Entry 1VQL (X-ray diffraction, 2.30 A resolution); this record covers chains 0 and M of the 32 polymer chains in the assembly.

== Chain 0 ==
Molecule: 23S ribosomal RNA
From: Haloarcula marismortui
Sequence (2922 nucleotides; row label = number of the first residue in the row):
     2 UUGGCUACUA UGCCAGCUGG UGGAUUGCUC GGCUCAGGCG CUGAUGAAGG ACGUGCCAAG
    62 CUGCGAUAAG CCAUGGGGAG CCGCACGGAG GCGAAGAACC AUGGAUUUCC GAAUGAGAAU
   122 CUCUCUAACA AUUGCUUCGC GCAAUGAGGA ACCCCGAGAA CUGAAACAUC UCAGUAUCGG
   182 GAGGAACAGA AAACGCAAUG UGAUGUCGUU AGUAACCGCG AGUGAACGCG AUACAGCCCA
   242 AACCGAAGCC CUCACGGGCA AUGUGGUGUC AGGGCUACCU CUCAUCAGCC GACCGUCUCG
   302 ACGAAGUCUC UUGGAACAGA GCGUGAUACA GGGUGACAAC CCCGUACUCG AGACCAGUAC
   362 GACGUGCGGU AGUGCCAGAG UAGCGGGGGU UGGAUAUCCC UCGCGAAUAA CGCAGGCAUC
   422 GACUGCGAAG GCUAAACACA ACCUGAGACC GAUAGUGAAC AAGUAGUGUG AACGAACGCU
   482 GCAAAGUACC CUCAGAAGGG AGGCGAAAUA GAGCAUGAAA UCAGUUGGCG AUCGAGCGAC
   542 AGGGCAUACA AGGUCCCUCG ACGAAUGACC GACGCGCGAG CGUCCAGUAA GACUCACGGG
   602 AAGCCGAUGU UCUGUCGUAC GUUUUGAAAA ACGAGCCAGG GAGUGUGUCU GCAUGGCAAG
   662 UCUAACCGGA GUAUCCGGGG AGGCACAGGG AAACCGACAU GGCCGCAGGG CUUUGCCCGA
   722 GGGCCGCCGU CUUCAAGGGC GGGGAGCCAU GUGGACACGA CCCGAAUCCG GACGAUCUAC
   782 GCAUGGACAA GAUGAAGCGU GCCGAAAGGC ACGUGGAAGU CUGUUAGAGU UGGUGUCCUA
   842 CAAUACCCUC UCGUGAUCUA UGUGUAGGGG UGAAAGGCCC AUCGAGUCCG GCAACAGCUG
   902 GUUCCAAUCG AAACAUGUCG AAGCAUGACC UCCGCCGAGG UAGUCUGUGA GGUAGAGCGA
   962 CCGAUUGGUG UGUCCGCCUC CGAGAGGAGU CGGCACACCU GUCAAACUCC AAACUUACAG
  1022 ACGCCGUUUG ACGCGGGGAU UCCGGUGCGC GGGGUAAGCC UGUGUACCAG GAGGGGAACA
  1082 ACCCAGAGAU AGGUUAAGGU CCCCAAGUGU GGAUUAAGUG UAAUCCUCUG AAGGUGGUCU
  1142 CGAGCCCUAG ACAGCCGGGA GGUGAGCUUA GAAGCAGCUA CCCUCUAAGA AAAGCGUAAC
  1202 AGCUUACCGG CCGAGGUUUG AGGCGCCCAA AAUGAUCGGG ACUCAAAUCC ACCACCGAGA
  1262 CCUGUCCGUA CCACUCAUAC UGGUAAUCGA GUAGAUUGGC GCUCUAAUUG GAUGGAAGUA
  1322 GGGGUGAAAA CUCCUAUGGA CCGAUUAGUG ACGAAAAUCC UGGCCAUAGU AGCAGCGAUA
  1382 GUCGGGUGAG AACCCCGACG GCCUAAUGGA UAAGGGUUCC UCAGCACUGC UGAUCAGCUG
  1442 AGGGUUAGCC GGUCCUAAGU CAUACCGCAA CUCGACUAUG ACGAAAUGGG AAACGGGUUA
  1502 AUAUUCCCGU GCCACUAUGC AGUGAAAGUU GACGCCCUGG GGUCGAUCAC GCUGGGCAUU
  1562 CGCCCAGUCG AACCGUCCAA CUCCGUGGAA GCCGUAAUGG CAGGAAGCGG ACGAACGGCG
  1622 GCAUAGGGAA ACGUGAUUCA ACCUGGGGCC CAUGAAAAGA CGAGCAUAGU GUCCGUACCG
  1682 AGAACCGACA CAGGUGUCCA UGGCGGCGAA AGCCAAGGCC UGUCGGGAGC AACCAACGUU
  1742 AGGGAAUUCG GCAAGUUAGU CCCGUACCUU CGGAAGAAGG GAUGCCUGCU CCGGAACGGA
  1802 GCAGGUCGCA GUGACUCGGA AGCUCGGACU GUCUAGUAAC AACAUAGGUG ACCGCAAAUC
  1862 CGCAAGGACU CGUACGGUCA CUGAAUCCUG CCCAGUGCAG GUAUCUGAAC ACCUCGUACA
  1922 AGAGGACGAA GGACCUGUCA ACGGCGGGGG UAACUAUGAC CCUCUUAAGG UAGCGUAGUA
  1982 CCUUGCCGCA UCAGUAGCGG CUUGCAUGAA UGGAUUAACC AGAGCUUCAC UGUCCCAACG
  2042 UUGGGCCCGG UGAACUGUAC AUUCCAGUGC GGAGUCUGGA GACACCCAGG GGGAAGCGAA
  2102 GACCCUAUGG AGCUUUACUG CAGGCUGUCG CUGAGACGUG GUCGCCGAUG UGCAGCAUAG
  2162 GUAGGAGACA CUACACAGGU ACCCGCGCUA GCGGGCCACC GAGUCAACAG UGAAAUACUA
  2222 CCCGUCGGUG ACUGCGACUC UCACUCCGGG AGGAGGACAC CGAUAGCCGG GCAGUUUGAC
  2282 UGGGGCGGUA CGCGCUCGAA AAGAUAUCGA GCGCGCCCUA UGGCUAUCUC AGCCGGGACA
  2342 GAGACCCGGC GAAGAGUGCA AGAGCAAAAG AUAGCUUGAC AGUGUUCUUC CCAACGAGGA
  2402 ACGCUGACGC GAAAGCGUGG UCUAGCGAAC CAAUUAGCCU GCUUGAUGCG GGCAAUUGAU
  2462 GACAGAAAAG CUACCCUAGG GAUAACAGAG UCGUCACUCG CAAGAGCACA UAUCGACCGA
  2522 GUGGCUUGCU ACCUCGAUGU CGGUUCCCUC CAUCCUGCCC GUGCAGAAGC GGGCAAGGGU
  2582 GAGGUUGUUC GCCUAUUAAA GGAGGUCGUG AGCUGGGUUU AGACCGUCGU GAGACAGGUC
  2642 GGCUGCUAUC UACUGGGUGU GUAAUGGUGU CUGACAAGAA CGACCGUAUA GUACGAGAGG
  2702 AACUACGGUU GGUGGCCACU GGUGUACCGG UUGUUCGAGA GAGCACGUGC CGGGUAGCCA
  2762 CGCCACACGG GGUAAGAGCU GAACGCAUCU AAGCUCGAAA CCCACUUGGA AAAGAGACAC
  2822 CGCCGAGGUC CCGCGUACAA GACGCGGUCG AUAGACUCGG GGUGUGCGCG UCGAGGUAAC
  2882 GAGACGUUAA GCCCACGAGC ACUAACAGAC CAAAGCCAUC AU
Disordered / not traced: 2-9, 126-127, 715, 971-998, 1560, 1952-1963, 2137-2236, 2339-2343, 2665-2666, 2915-2923
Construct notes: modified residue (628, 2587-2588, 2619, 2621)
Modified residues: 1MA (6-hydro-1-methyladenosine-5'-monophosphate) at position 628, OMU (o2'-methyluridine 5'-monophosphate) at position 2587, OMG (o2'-methylguanosine-5'-monophosphate) at position 2588, UR3 (3-methyluridine-5'-monophoshate) at position 2619, PSU (pseudouridine-5'-monophosphate) at position 2621
Bound ions: Na+ site 1: U12 (shared with 1 residue of chain R); Mg2+ site 1 near G28 (its only coordinating residue here); Na+ site 2: C40, C443; Na+ site 3: G56, A59, G61; Sr2+ site 1: C85, A86, C87; Sr2+ site 2: C85 (shared with 1 residue of chain T); Na+ site 4: C141, G142; Na+ site 5 near U146 (its only coordinating residue here); Sr2+ site 3: G147, A183 (shared with Asp-157(M) of chain M); Mg2+ site 2: C162, U2276; Mg2+ site 3: A165, A167, C168; Na+ site 6: A165, A166, A167; 47 more Mg2+ sites not listed; 54 more Na+ sites not listed; 2 more K+ sites not listed; 73 more Sr2+ sites not listed

== Chain M ==
Name: 50S Ribosomal Protein L15E
From: Haloarcula marismortui
Sequence (195 residues; row label = number of the first residue in the row; numbering starts at 0):
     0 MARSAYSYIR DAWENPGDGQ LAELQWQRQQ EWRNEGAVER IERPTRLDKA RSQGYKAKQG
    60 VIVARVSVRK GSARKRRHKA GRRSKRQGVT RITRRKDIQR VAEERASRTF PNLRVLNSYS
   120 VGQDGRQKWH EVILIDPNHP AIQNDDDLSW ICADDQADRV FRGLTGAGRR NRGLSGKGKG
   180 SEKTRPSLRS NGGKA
Disordered / not traced: 0
Construct notes: conflict Glu-13 (Lys14 in 55231501), Ala-194 (Gly195 in 55231501)
Bound ions: Na+: Ser-106, Phe-109, Leu-112; Sr2+: Asp-157 (shared with G147(0), A183(0) of chain 0)

== Interface between chain 0 and chain M ==
Pairs across the interface (268; chain 0 residue first):
  U133(0) with Thr-108(M), hydrogen bond to the sugar; Pro-110(M), base contact
  U134(0) with Thr-108(M), phosphate contact; Phe-109(M), phosphate contact; Asn-111(M), hydrogen bond to the sugar; Leu-112(M), sugar contact
  G135(0) with Arg-39(M), salt bridge to the phosphate; Ile-61(M), phosphate contact; Phe-109(M), phosphate contact; Asn-111(M), hydrogen bond to the sugar; Leu-112(M), sugar contact; Asp-135(M), hydrogen bond to the sugar
  C136(0) with Arg-39(M), salt bridge to the phosphate; Gln-58(M), phosphate contact; His-138(M), hydrogen bond to the sugar
  U137(0) with Gln-58(M), phosphate contact
  A144(0) with Asn-137(M), sugar contact
  A145(0) with Asn-111(M), sugar contact; Asn-137(M), hydrogen bond to the sugar
  U146(0) with Pro-110(M), sugar contact
  C154(0) with Arg-188(M), salt bridge to the phosphate
  C155(0) with Arg-161(M), hydrogen bond to the sugar; Arg-171(M), hydrogen bond to the phosphate; Ser-186(M), hydrogen bond to the phosphate; Arg-188(M), salt bridge to the phosphate; Ser-189(M), phosphate contact
  C156(0) with Arg-99(M), hydrogen bond to the phosphate; Phe-160(M), sugar contact; Arg-161(M), sugar contact; Gly-162(M), sugar contact; Arg-171(M), salt bridge to the phosphate; Ser-186(M), phosphate contact; Leu-187(M), hydrogen bond to the phosphate; Arg-188(M), hydrogen bond to the phosphate
  G157(0) with Lys-95(M), sugar contact; Arg-99(M), salt bridge to the phosphate; Asn-170(M), hydrogen bond to the phosphate; Arg-171(M), phosphate contact; Leu-187(M), phosphate contact
  A158(0) with Arg-93(M), hydrogen bond to the phosphate; Arg-94(M), salt bridge to the phosphate
  G159(0) with Lys-74(M), salt bridge to the phosphate; Arg-93(M), salt bridge to the phosphate
  A160(0) with Arg-81(M), hydrogen bond to the sugar; Arg-85(M), phosphate contact
  A161(0) with Gly-80(M), sugar contact; Arg-81(M), phosphate contact; Arg-82(M), hydrogen bond to the phosphate; Arg-85(M), phosphate contact
  A169(0) with Ser-83(M), phosphate contact
  U170(0) with Arg-82(M), salt bridge to the phosphate; Ser-83(M), hydrogen bond to the phosphate; Lys-84(M), hydrogen bond to the phosphate
  C171(0) with Arg-82(M), salt bridge to the phosphate; Lys-84(M), phosphate contact
  U172(0) with Arg-82(M), hydrogen bond to the base
  C173(0) with Arg-82(M), base contact
  G175(0) with Arg-94(M), hydrogen bond to the base; Gly-191(M), sugar contact; Gly-192(M), base contact; Lys-193(M), phosphate contact
  G181(0) with Arg-107(M), sugar contact; Phe-160(M), hydrogen bond to the base
  G182(0) with Asp-157(M), phosphate contact; Phe-160(M), sugar contact; Arg-161(M), sugar contact
  A183(0) with Asp-153(M), phosphate contact; Asp-154(M), sugar contact; Ala-156(M), sugar contact; Asp-157(M), phosphate contact; Arg-161(M), hydrogen bond to the sugar
  A187(0) with Arg-161(M), phosphate contact
  C188(0) with Asp-154(M), phosphate contact; Arg-161(M), salt bridge to the phosphate; Leu-163(M), phosphate contact; Arg-171(M), hydrogen bond to the phosphate; Pro-185(M), hydrogen bond to the sugar; Ser-186(M), sugar contact
  A189(0) with Leu-163(M), phosphate contact; Arg-168(M), salt bridge to the phosphate; Arg-171(M), salt bridge to the phosphate; Leu-173(M), phosphate contact; Arg-184(M), hydrogen bond to the phosphate; Pro-185(M), sugar contact
  G190(0) with Leu-173(M), phosphate contact; Lys-176(M), phosphate contact; Arg-184(M), salt bridge to the phosphate
  A191(0) with Lys-176(M), salt bridge to the phosphate
  A192(0) with Lys-176(M), hydrogen bond to the base
  A193(0) with Ser-174(M), phosphate contact; Lys-176(M), phosphate contact
  A194(0) with Lys-176(M), sugar contact; Gly-177(M), phosphate contact
  C195(0) with Gly-177(M), phosphate contact; Lys-178(M), hydrogen bond to the phosphate
  A204(0) with Lys-176(M), hydrogen bond to the sugar
  U205(0) with Arg-184(M), phosphate contact
  G206(0) with Arg-184(M), phosphate contact; Pro-185(M), phosphate contact
  U207(0) with Pro-185(M), phosphate contact
  A226(0) with Lys-182(M), hydrogen bond to the sugar
  A227(0) with Glu-181(M), sugar contact
  C239(0) with Asp-146(M), sugar contact
  C240(0) with Asp-146(M), phosphate contact
  A241(0) with Arg-50(M), sugar contact; Ser-51(M), sugar contact
  A242(0) with Ser-3(M), phosphate contact; Tyr-5(M), phosphate contact; Arg-50(M), salt bridge to the phosphate
  A243(0) with Ala-1(M), hydrogen bond to the phosphate; Ser-3(M), phosphate contact
  C244(0) with Ala-1(M), hydrogen bond to the phosphate
  C250(0) with Lys-57(M), sugar contact
  C251(0) with Gln-58(M), sugar contact; His-138(M), sugar contact; Pro-139(M), phosphate contact; Ala-140(M), sugar contact; Asn-143(M), hydrogen bond to the phosphate
  C252(0) with Pro-139(M), phosphate contact
  G259(0) with Gln-58(M), base contact
  A261(0) with Arg-42(M), salt bridge to the phosphate; Ala-56(M), sugar contact
  A262(0) with Arg-42(M), salt bridge to the phosphate
  U263(0) with Arg-42(M), hydrogen bond to the sugar; Leu-46(M), phosphate contact
  G264(0) with Tyr-5(M), hydrogen bond to the phosphate; Leu-46(M), phosphate contact; Arg-50(M), salt bridge to the phosphate; Ala-56(M), sugar contact
  U265(0) with Arg-50(M), salt bridge to the phosphate; Lys-55(M), phosphate contact; Ala-56(M), hydrogen bond to the phosphate
  G266(0) with Lys-55(M), salt bridge to the phosphate; Lys-57(M), salt bridge to the phosphate; Asp-144(M), phosphate contact
  C376(0) with Ala-1(M), hydrogen bond to the sugar
  C377(0) with Ala-1(M), sugar contact; Arg-2(M), phosphate contact
  A378(0) with Arg-9(M), salt bridge to the phosphate
  G379(0) with Arg-9(M), sugar contact; Lys-48(M), phosphate contact; Ser-51(M), hydrogen bond to the base
  A380(0) with Arg-9(M), salt bridge to the phosphate; Trp-12(M), sugar contact; Glu-13(M), base contact; Lys-48(M), salt bridge to the phosphate
  G381(0) with Glu-13(M), base contact; Pro-15(M), base contact; Arg-45(M), salt bridge to the phosphate; Lys-48(M), salt bridge to the phosphate
  G388(0) with Arg-90(M), sugar contact; Thr-92(M), base contact
  G389(0) with Arg-90(M), salt bridge to the phosphate; Ile-91(M), sugar contact; Thr-92(M), base contact
  G390(0) with Lys-84(M), salt bridge to the phosphate; Arg-94(M), sugar contact
  U391(0) with Lys-84(M), salt bridge to the phosphate; Arg-85(M), salt bridge to the phosphate; Lys-193(M), hydrogen bond to the sugar
  U392(0) with Lys-182(M), sugar contact; Lys-193(M), sugar contact
  G393(0) with Glu-181(M), base contact; Lys-182(M), hydrogen bond to the base; Lys-193(M), salt bridge to the phosphate
  G394(0) with Lys-178(M), base contact; Gly-179(M), base contact; Glu-181(M), hydrogen bond to the base; Lys-182(M), base contact
  U398(0) with Gly-179(M), hydrogen bond to the sugar
  C399(0) with Gly-172(M), phosphate contact; Lys-178(M), phosphate contact; Gly-179(M), sugar contact; Thr-183(M), sugar contact; Ala-194(M), hydrogen bond to the sugar
  C400(0) with Arg-94(M), hydrogen bond to the sugar; Arg-169(M), phosphate contact; Asn-170(M), phosphate contact; Gly-172(M), phosphate contact
  C401(0) with Thr-92(M), hydrogen bond to the base; Arg-93(M), hydrogen bond to the sugar; Arg-94(M), sugar contact; Lys-95(M), phosphate contact; Asp-96(M), phosphate contact; Asn-170(M), phosphate contact
  U402(0) with Gly-70(M), sugar contact; Thr-92(M), sugar contact; Asp-96(M), phosphate contact; Ile-97(M), hydrogen bond to the phosphate
  C403(0) with Lys-69(M), phosphate contact; Gly-70(M), hydrogen bond to the phosphate; Lys-127(M), salt bridge to the phosphate
  G404(0) with Lys-69(M), salt bridge to the phosphate; Gln-122(M), phosphate contact
  A407(0) with Asn-14(M), phosphate contact
  U409(0) with Glu-13(M), base contact
  G416(0) with Lys-178(M), salt bridge to the phosphate
  G417(0) with Lys-178(M), hydrogen bond to the phosphate
  G431(0) with Lys-48(M), salt bridge to the phosphate; Ser-51(M), sugar contact; Gln-52(M), hydrogen bond to the phosphate; Asn-116(M), hydrogen bond to the sugar
  G432(0) with Asn-116(M), phosphate contact; Trp-149(M), sugar contact; Gly-165(M), hydrogen bond to the phosphate
  C433(0) with Trp-149(M), sugar contact; Arg-158(M), salt bridge to the phosphate; Arg-168(M), salt bridge to the phosphate
  U434(0) with Gln-155(M), hydrogen bond to the phosphate
  C770(0) with Ala-79(M), phosphate contact; Gly-80(M), hydrogen bond to the phosphate; Arg-81(M), hydrogen bond to the phosphate
  G771(0) with Ala-79(M), phosphate contact; Arg-81(M), salt bridge to the phosphate
  G869(0) with Lys-78(M), sugar contact
  G870(0) with Lys-78(M), salt bridge to the phosphate
  C1467(0) with Gly-35(M), phosphate contact; Ala-36(M), hydrogen bond to the phosphate
  G1468(0) with Ala-36(M), phosphate contact
  C1469(0) with Arg-68(M), salt bridge to the phosphate; Arg-73(M), salt bridge to the phosphate; Arg-104(M), salt bridge to the phosphate
  A1470(0) with Arg-68(M), salt bridge to the phosphate; Arg-73(M), hydrogen bond to the phosphate; Arg-93(M), salt bridge to the phosphate; Lys-95(M), hydrogen bond to the sugar; Val-100(M), phosphate contact
  A1471(0) with Val-100(M), phosphate contact; Arg-104(M), salt bridge to the phosphate; Arg-107(M), hydrogen bond to the phosphate
  C1472(0) with Arg-107(M), salt bridge to the phosphate
  C1864(0) with Arg-73(M), base contact; Lys-74(M), sugar contact; Arg-75(M), salt bridge to the phosphate
  G2121(0) with Arg-76(M), base contact; Ser-83(M), sugar contact; Gln-86(M), hydrogen bond to the base
  C2122(0) with Arg-76(M), hydrogen bond to the base; Gln-86(M), hydrogen bond to the sugar; Val-88(M), phosphate contact
  A2123(0) with Arg-76(M), sugar contact; Val-88(M), hydrogen bond to the phosphate; Thr-89(M), hydrogen bond to the phosphate
  G2124(0) with Thr-89(M), phosphate contact
  G2131(0) with Gly-124(M), hydrogen bond to the base
  C2132(0) with Asp-123(M), sugar contact; Gly-124(M), hydrogen bond to the sugar
  C2243(0) with Trp-25(M), sugar contact
  A2244(0) with Trp-25(M), hydrogen bond to the sugar; Gln-29(M), sugar contact; Arg-32(M), hydrogen bond to the phosphate
  C2245(0) with Gln-29(M), phosphate contact; Arg-32(M), salt bridge to the phosphate
  C2262(0) with Gly-124(M), base contact
  G2263(0) with Lys-69(M), sugar contact; Gly-70(M), sugar contact; Ser-71(M), phosphate contact; Arg-73(M), sugar contact
  A2264(0) with Ser-71(M), hydrogen bond to the phosphate
  A2266(0) with Arg-90(M), salt bridge to the phosphate
  G2272(0) with Arg-76(M), base contact
  C2273(0) with Arg-76(M), hydrogen bond to the base
  A2274(0) with His-77(M), sugar contact; Gly-80(M), phosphate contact; Arg-81(M), hydrogen bond to the sugar; Gln-86(M), hydrogen bond to the base
  G2275(0) with Gly-80(M), phosphate contact; Arg-81(M), sugar contact
Interface residues without a listed pair, chain 0 (121 interface residues in all): A174, U176, G184, G225, C260, A430, G1863, A1865, U2265
Interface residues without a listed pair, chain M (122 interface residues in all): Tyr-54, Gly-59, Ala-72, Gly-87, Glu-103, Ser-119, Arg-125, Asp-145, Thr-164

== In short ==
Chain 0 and chain M form an interface of 121 and 122 residues respectively; the contacts include 71 hydrogen
bonds and 51 salt bridges. Polar contacts include U172(0)/Arg-82(M), G175(0)/Arg-94(M) and G181(0)/Phe-160(M).
The Na+ site 2 is built by C40(0) and C443(0).
Chain 0 is 23S ribosomal RNA and chain M is 50S Ribosomal Protein L15E, both from Haloarcula marismortui; the
structure, The structure of the transition state analogue "DCSN" bound to the large ribosomal subunit of
haloarcula ..., was determined by X-ray diffraction (same publication as 1VQ4, 1VQ5, 1VQ8, 1VQ9, 1VQK, 1VQM,
1VQO and 1VQP).
